8G9Q - chains A and D; structure by X-ray diffraction, 1.40 A resolution.

== Chain A ==
Name: GTPase KRas
From: Homo sapiens
Notes: EC 3.6.5.2
Reference sequence: P01116 (RASK_HUMAN), isoform P01116-2; residues 1-169 here = UniProt positions 1-169
Sequence (170 residues; row label = number of the first residue in the row; numbering starts at 0):
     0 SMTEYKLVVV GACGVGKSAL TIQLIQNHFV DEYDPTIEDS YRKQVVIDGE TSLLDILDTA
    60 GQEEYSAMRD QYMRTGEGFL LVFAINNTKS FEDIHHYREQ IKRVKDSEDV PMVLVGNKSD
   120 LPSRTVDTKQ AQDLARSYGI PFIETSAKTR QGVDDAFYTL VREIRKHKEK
Differences from the reference sequence: expression tag (0); engineered mutation Cys-12 (Gly in P01116); conflict Ser-51 (Cys in P01116), Leu-80 (Cys in P01116), Ser-118 (Cys in P01116)
Glycans and other covalent adducts: compound YV6 linked to Cys-12
Bound ions: Mg2+: Ser-17, Thr-35 (together with GMP-PNP)
Small-molecule neighbours:
  - GMP-PNP (GNP; phosphoaminophosphonic acid-guanylate ester): Ala-11, Gly-13, Val-14, Gly-15, Lys-16, Ser-17, Ala-18, Phe-28, Val-29, Asp-30, Glu-31, Tyr-32, Asp-33, Pro-34, Thr-35, Thr-58, Ala-59, Gly-60, Asn-116, Lys-117, Asp-119, Leu-120, Ser-145, Ala-146, Lys-147
  - YV6 (methyl (3S)-1-[N-(4-sulfanylbutanoyl)-L-valyl-3-hydroxy-L-phenylalanyl]-1,2-diazinane-3-carboxylate): Tyr-32, Pro-34, Thr-35, Ile-36, Ala-59, Gly-60, Gln-61, Glu-63
Curated features (UniProtKB/Swiss-Prot):
  - motif: Tyr-32 to Tyr-40 (Effector region)
  - binding site (GTP): Gly-10, Ala-11, Gly-13 to Ala-18, Val-29 to Thr-35, Ala-59, Gly-60, Asn-116, Lys-117, Asp-119
  - modified residue: Met-1 (N-acetylmethionine), Thr-2 (N-acetylthreonine), Lys-104 (N6-acetyllysine)
  - glycosylation: Thr-35 (Microbial infection: O-linked (Glc) threonine)
  - natural variant: Lys-5 (K5E: In NS3; K5N: In GASC), Gly-10 (G10GG: In AML), Cys-12 (G12C: In lung carcinoma; this construct carries the variant), Gly-13 (G13D: In GASC, JMML and OES; G13R: In pylocytic astrocytoma), Val-14 (V14I: In NS3), Leu-19 (L19F: In OES), Gln-22 (Q22E: In CFC2; Q22R: In NS3), Pro-34 (P34L: In NS3; P34Q: In NS3; P34R: In CFC2), Ile-36 (I36M: In NS3), Thr-58 (T58I: In NS3), Ala-59 (A59T: In GASC), Gly-60 (G60R: In CFC2; G60S: In NS3), 8 further natural variant entries in UniProt
  - mutagenesis: Asp-38 (D38A: Decreased interaction with MAPKAP1/SIN1), Tyr-40 (Y40A: Decreased interaction with MAPKAP1/SIN1), Gln-61 (Q61L: Promotes GTP binding)

== Chain D ==
Name: Peptidyl-prolyl cis-trans isomerase A
From: Homo sapiens
Notes: EC 5.2.1.8
Reference sequence: P62937 (PPIA_HUMAN); residue numbers follow UniProt; this construct covers 1-165
Sequence (166 residues; row label = number of the first residue in the row; numbering starts at 0):
     0 SMVNPTVFFD IAVDGEPLGR VSFELFADKV PKTAENFRAL STGEKGFGYK GSSFHRIIPG
    60 FMCQGGDFTR HNGTGGKSIY GEKFEDENFI LKHTGPGILS MANAGPNTNG SQFFICTAKT
   120 EWLDGKHVVF GKVKEGMNIV EAMERFGSRN GKTSKKITIA DCGQLE
Not modelled in the structure: 0-1
Differences from the reference sequence: expression tag (0); conflict Ser-52 (Cys in P62937)
Small-molecule neighbours: YV6 (methyl (3S)-1-[N-(4-sulfanylbutanoyl)-L-valyl-3-hydroxy-L-phenylalanyl]-1,2-diazinane-3-carboxylate): Arg-55, Ile-57, Phe-60, Met-61, Gln-63, Gly-72, Thr-73, Ala-101, Asn-102, Ala-103, Gln-111, Phe-113, Leu-122, His-126
Curated features (UniProtKB/Swiss-Prot):
  - modified residue: Met-1 (N-acetylmethionine), Val-2 (N-acetylvaline), Lys-28 (N6-acetyllysine), Lys-44 (N6-acetyllysine), Lys-76 (N6-acetyllysine), Ser-77 (Phosphoserine), Lys-82 (N6-acetyllysine), Thr-93 (Phosphothreonine), Lys-125 (N6-acetyllysine), Lys-131 (N6-acetyllysine), Lys-133 (N6-acetyllysine)
  - glycosylation: Asn-108 (N-linked (GlcNAc...) asparagine)
  - cross-link (Glycyl lysine isopeptide (Lys-Gly)): Lys-28 (interchain with G-Cter in SUMO2), Lys-82 (interchain with G-Cter in SUMO2)
  - mutagenesis: Arg-55 (R55A: Loss of peptidyl-prolyl cis-trans isomerase activity. No loss of its interaction with BSG/CD147 or its ability to induce leukocyte chemotaxis. No effect on its interaction with MAP3K5/ASK1 ...), Phe-60 (F60A: Loss of ability to stimulate MAPK/ERK phosphorylation), Arg-69 (R69A: No effect on peptidyl-prolyl cis-trans isomerase activity. Reduced interaction with BSG/CD147 and ability to induce leukocyte chemotaxis), His-70 (H70A: No effect on peptidyl-prolyl cis-trans isomerase activity. Reduced interaction with BSG/CD147 and ability to induce leukocyte chemotaxis), Thr-107 (T107A: No effect on peptidyl-prolyl cis-trans isomerase activity. Reduced interaction with BSG/CD147 and ability to induce leukocyte chemotaxis), Phe-113 (F113A: Reduced ability to stimulate MAPK/ERK phosphorylation), Trp-121 (W121A: 200-fold decrease of sensitivity to CsA. Reduced ability to stimulate MAPK/ERK phosphorylation; W121E: Loss of peptidyl-prolyl cis-trans isomerase activity ...), Lys-125 (K125Q: Acetylation-mimetic mutant; no effect on its interaction with TARDBP; K125R: Loss of acetylation and interaction with TARDBP), His-126 (H126A: Loss of peptidyl-prolyl cis-trans isomerase activity and interaction with HCV NS5A. Loss of ability to stimulate MAPK/ERK phosphorylation)
Reported in the primary citation:
  - binding site for YV6: Gln-63, Asn-102

== Chain A / chain D interface ==
Contacting residue pairs (12):
  Tyr-32(A) / Thr-73(D)
  Asp-33(A) / Lys-151(D)  salt bridge
  Pro-34(A) / Thr-73(D)
  Ile-36(A) / Arg-55(D)
  Ile-36(A) / Asn-149(D)
  Glu-37(A) / Arg-148(D)  salt bridge
  Glu-37(A) / Asn-149(D)  hydrogen bond (backbone-side chain)
  Asp-38(A) / Asn-149(D)  hydrogen bond
  Glu-63(A) / Phe-60(D)
  Glu-63(A) / Trp-121(D)  hydrogen bond
  Glu-63(A) / Leu-122(D)
  Tyr-64(A) / Trp-121(D)  hydrophobic
From the paper, about this interface:
  - hot spots on chain D (mutagenesis) - K151A: abolished binding to GTPase KRas (chain A)

== Overview ==
The chain A/chain D interface involves 8 residues from each chain, with 3 hydrogen bonds and 2 salt bridges.
Polar contacts include Asp-33(A)/Lys-151(D), Glu-37(A)/Arg-148(D) and Glu-37(A)/Asn-149(D). Bound to chain A:
GMP-PNP. The paper reports a binding site for YV6 at Gln-63(D) and Asn-102(D); K151A of chain D abolishes
binding to GTPase KRas (chain A).
Chain A is GTPase KRas and chain D is Peptidyl-prolyl cis-trans isomerase A, both from Homo sapiens; the
structure, Tricomplex of Compound-1, KRAS G12C, and CypA, was determined by X-ray diffraction (same
publication as 8G9P).
